Entry 7LEW (X-ray diffraction, 1.74 A resolution); this record covers chains A and B.

# Chain A
Molecule: Ubiquitin-conjugating enzyme E2 G2
From: Homo sapiens
Notes: EC 2.3.2.23
UniProt: P60604 (UB2G2_HUMAN); residue numbers follow UniProt; this construct covers 1-165
Sequence (165 residues; row label = number of the first residue in the row):
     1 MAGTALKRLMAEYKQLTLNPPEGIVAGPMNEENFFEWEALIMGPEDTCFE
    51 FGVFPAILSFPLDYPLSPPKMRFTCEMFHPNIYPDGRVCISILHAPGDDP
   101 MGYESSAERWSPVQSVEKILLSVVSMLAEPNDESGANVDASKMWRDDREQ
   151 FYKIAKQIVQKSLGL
Disordered / not traced: 1, 97-106
UniProt features mapped onto this chain:
  - active site: Cys89 (Glycyl thioester intermediate)
  - modified residue: Ala2 (N-acetylalanine)
Reported in the primary citation:
  - mutagenesis - C89S: increased stability
  - catalytic residues: Cys89 (citing earlier work)
  - conformationally variable residues (order/disorder transition): Gly97 to Ser106

# Chain B
Molecule: Lipid droplet-regulating VLDL assembly factor AUP1
From: Homo sapiens
Notes: fragment: UBE2G2-binding region (G2BR) of AUP1
UniProt: Q9Y679 (AUP1_HUMAN); residue numbers follow UniProt; this construct covers 379-410
Sequence (34 residues; numbered 377 to 410; the number before each row is that of its first residue):
   377 GPSWARQESLQERKQALYEYARRRFTERRAQEAD
Disordered / not traced: 405-410
Construct notes: expression tag (377-378)
Reported in the primary citation:
  - mutagenesis - R382A/Q383A, R382E/Q383E: unchanged binding to Ubiquitin-conjugating enzyme E2 G2 (chain A)
  - mutagenesis - R382E/Q383E/K390E/R398E/R400E, L386D/Y394D: abolished binding to Ubiquitin-conjugating enzyme E2 G2 (chain A)

# Chain A / chain B interface
Pairs across the interface (30):
  Tyr13(A) - Arg382(B)
  Tyr13(A) - Leu386(B)
  Pro20(A) - Arg389(B)
  Ile24(A) - Arg389(B)
  Val25(A) - Leu386(B)  hydrophobic
  Val25(A) - Arg389(B)
  Val25(A) - Lys390(B)
  Ala26(A) - Leu386(B)
  Pro28(A) - Leu386(B)
  Met29(A) - Gln383(B)  hydrogen bond (backbone-side chain)
  Asn30(A) - Gln383(B)
  Glu31(A) - Ser379(B)
  Glu31(A) - Arg382(B)  salt bridge
  Glu31(A) - Gln383(B)  hydrogen bond (backbone-side chain)
  Glu38(A) - Lys390(B)  salt bridge
  Leu40(A) - Lys390(B)
  Leu40(A) - Tyr394(B)  hydrophobic
  Glu45(A) - Arg400(B)  salt bridge
  Phe51(A) - Ala397(B)
  Phe51(A) - Arg400(B)
  Val53(A) - Tyr394(B)
  Val53(A) - Ala397(B)  hydrophobic
  Pro55(A) - Tyr394(B)
  Lys156(A) - Phe401(B)
  Val159(A) - Phe401(B)  hydrophobic
  Gln160(A) - Phe401(B)
  Ser162(A) - Tyr394(B)
  Leu163(A) - Ala397(B)  hydrophobic
  Leu163(A) - Arg398(B)  hydrogen bond (backbone-side chain)
  Leu163(A) - Phe401(B)  hydrophobic
Other interface residues (no listed pair), chain A (26 interface residues in all): Thr17, Gly23, Gly27, Met42, Glu50, Leu165
Other interface residues (no listed pair), chain B (14 interface residues in all): Leu393, Tyr396, Thr402
The authors on this interface:
  - interface residues, chain B: Arg382(B), Gln383(B), Leu386(B), Lys390(B), Tyr394(B), Ala397(B), Arg398(B), Arg400(B)
  - hot spots on chain B (mutagenesis) - Y394D: decreased binding to Ubiquitin-conjugating enzyme E2 G2 (chain A)
  - hot spots on chain B (mutagenesis) - A397D: abolished binding to Ubiquitin-conjugating enzyme E2 G2 (chain A)

# In short
26 residues of chain A face 14 of chain B across their interface; the contacts include 3 hydrogen bonds and 3
salt bridges. Among the polar pairs are Glu31(A)-Arg382(B), Glu38(A)-Lys390(B) and Glu45(A)-Arg400(B). From
the paper: the catalytic residue Cys89(A); R382E/Q383E/K390E/R398E/R400E, L386D/Y394D and A397D of chain B
abolish binding to Ubiquitin-conjugating enzyme E2 G2 (chain A); 7 substitutions were tested in all.
Chain A is Ubiquitin-conjugating enzyme E2 G2 and chain B is Lipid droplet-regulating VLDL assembly factor
AUP1, both from Homo sapiens; the structure, Crystal structure of UBE2G2 in complex with the UBE2G2-binding
region of AUP1, was determined by X-ray diffraction.
